6P7S - chains A and B; structure by X-ray diffraction, 3.49 A resolution.

Chain A:
Molecule: Attachment glycoprotein
Organism: Cedar virus
Notes: fragment: globular domain
Reference sequence: J7H333 (J7H333_9MONO); numbering as in UniProt (aligned over 194-622)
Sequence (429 residues; row label = number of the first residue in the row):
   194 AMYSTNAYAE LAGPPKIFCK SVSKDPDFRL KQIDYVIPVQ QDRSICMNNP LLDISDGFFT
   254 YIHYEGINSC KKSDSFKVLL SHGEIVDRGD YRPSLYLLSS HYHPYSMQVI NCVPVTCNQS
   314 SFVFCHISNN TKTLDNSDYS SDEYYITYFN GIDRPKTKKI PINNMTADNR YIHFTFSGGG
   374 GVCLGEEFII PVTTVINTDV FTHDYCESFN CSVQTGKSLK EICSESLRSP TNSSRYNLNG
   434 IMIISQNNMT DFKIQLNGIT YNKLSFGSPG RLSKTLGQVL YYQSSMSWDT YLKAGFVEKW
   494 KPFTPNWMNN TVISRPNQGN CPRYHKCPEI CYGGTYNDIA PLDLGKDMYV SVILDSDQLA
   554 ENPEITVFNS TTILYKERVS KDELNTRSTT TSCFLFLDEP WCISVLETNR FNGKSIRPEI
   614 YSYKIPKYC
Unresolved in the structure: 194-207
Disulfides: Cys212-Cys622, Cys239-Cys263, Cys305-Cys318, Cys310-Cys376, Cys399-Cys416, Cys404-Cys520, Cys514-Cys524, Cys586-Cys595
Covalent attachments: N-acetylglucosamine (NAG) linked to Asn311, Asn322, Asn425, Asn502, Asn562
Reported in the primary citation:
  - specificity-determining residues: Asn602 (proposed by the authors, not directly observed)

Chain B:
Molecule: Ephrin-B1
Organism: Mus musculus
Reference sequence: P52795 (EFNB1_MOUSE); numbering as in UniProt (aligned over 29-170)
Sequence (142 residues; numbered 29 to 170; the number before each row is that of its first residue):
    29 AKNLEPVSWS SLNPKFLSGK GLVIYPKIGD KLDIICPRAE AGRPYEYYKL YLVRPEQAAA
    89 CSTVLDPNVL VTCNKPHQEI RFTIKFQEFS PNYMGLEFKK YHDYYITSTS NGSLEGLENR
   149 EGGVCRTRTM KIVMKVGQDP NA
Unresolved in the structure: 168-170
Disulfides: Cys64-Cys101, Cys89-Cys153
Covalent attachments: N-acetylglucosamine (NAG) linked to Asn139
Swiss-Prot annotation at these positions:
  - glycosylation: Asn139 (N-linked (GlcNAc...) asparagine)

Interface between chain A and chain B:
Pairs across the interface (60):
  Asn261(A) - Lys127(B)  hydrogen bond (backbone-side chain)
  Ser262(A) - Glu125(B)
  Cys263(A) - Glu116(B)
  Cys263(A) - Phe117(B)  hydrophobic
  Cys263(A) - Glu125(B)  hydrogen bond (backbone-side chain)
  Lys325(A) - Asp94(B)  salt bridge
  Ser405(A) - Lys103(B)  hydrogen bond (backbone-side chain)
  Ser405(A) - Gln106(B)
  Val406(A) - Lys103(B)
  Gln407(A) - Asn102(B)  hydrogen bond
  Thr408(A) - Tyr75(B)  hydrogen bond
  Thr408(A) - Leu142(B)
  Pro423(A) - Pro95(B)
  Pro423(A) - Tyr121(B)  hydrophobic
  Thr424(A) - Met122(B)
  Phe459(A) - Tyr121(B)
  Pro509(A) - Pro119(B)
  Asn510(A) - Pro119(B)
  Gln511(A) - Phe110(B)
  Gln511(A) - Thr111(B)  hydrogen bond (side chain-backbone)
  Gln511(A) - Ser118(B)
  Gln511(A) - Pro119(B)
  Gly512(A) - Leu98(B)
  Gly512(A) - Val99(B)
  Gly512(A) - Arg109(B)
  Gly512(A) - Phe110(B)
  Asn513(A) - Val99(B)
  Asn513(A) - Thr100(B)  hydrogen bond (side chain-backbone)
  Asn513(A) - Ile108(B)
  Glu522(A) - Asn102(B)
  Glu522(A) - Lys103(B)
  Tyr525(A) - Tyr121(B)
  Gly526(A) - Pro119(B)
  Gly526(A) - Tyr121(B)
  Gly527(A) - Pro119(B)  hydrogen bond (backbone-backbone)
  Thr528(A) - Pro119(B)
  Gln551(A) - Arg109(B)  hydrogen bond (side chain-backbone)
  Gln551(A) - Phe110(B)
  Gln551(A) - Thr111(B)  hydrogen bond (side chain-backbone)
  Gln551(A) - Pro119(B)
  Leu552(A) - Lys59(B)
  Leu552(A) - Thr111(B)
  Leu552(A) - Lys113(B)
  Ala553(A) - Gln115(B)
  Ala553(A) - Phe117(B)
  Ala553(A) - Pro119(B)
  Glu554(A) - Lys113(B)
  Glu554(A) - Gln115(B)
  Glu576(A) - Lys113(B)  salt bridge
  Asn578(A) - Gln115(B)  hydrogen bond
  Asn578(A) - Glu116(B)  hydrogen bond (side chain-backbone)
  Asn578(A) - Phe117(B)
  Arg580(A) - Phe117(B)
  Arg580(A) - Ser118(B)
  Glu600(A) - Phe117(B)
  Thr601(A) - Phe117(B)
  Asn602(A) - Phe117(B)
  Asn605(A) - Ile56(B)
  Gly606(A) - Glu116(B)
  Ile609(A) - Glu116(B)
Other interface residues (no listed pair), chain A (37 interface residues in all): Lys264, Gly409, Asn430
Other interface residues (no listed pair), chain B (29 interface residues in all): Ile112, Asn120, Leu145
The authors on this interface:
  - pairs named by the authors: Thr424(A)-Met122(B)
  - interface residues, chain A: Glu522(A), Glu554(A), Glu576(A)
  - interface residues, chain B: Lys59(B), Lys113(B), Tyr121(B)

In short:
37 residues of chain A and 29 residues of chain B are in contact; the contacts include 12 hydrogen bonds and 2
salt bridges. Among the polar pairs are Lys325(A)-Asp94(B), Glu576(A)-Lys113(B) and Asn261(A)-Lys127(B). The
paper describes a contact between Thr424(A) and Met122(B). From the paper: interface residues Glu522(A),
Glu554(A) and Lys59(B) among others; the specificity determinant Asn602(A).
Here chain A is Attachment glycoprotein (Cedar virus) and chain B is Ephrin-B1 (Mus musculus). Entry 6P7S
(Crystal Structure of the Cedar henipavirus Attachment G Glycoprotein globular domain in complex with the
receptor ...) was determined by X-ray diffraction (same publication as 6P72).
